Entry 1RCO (X-ray diffraction, 2.30 A resolution); this record covers chains P and V of the 16 polymer chains in the assembly.

== Chain P ==
Name: Ribulose bisphosphate carboxylase/oxygenase
Organism: Spinacia oleracea
Notes: EC 4.1.1.39
UniProtKB: P00870 (RBS1_SPIOL); residues 1-123 here correspond to UniProt positions 58-180 (UniProt number = residue number + 57)
Sequence (123 residues; row label = number of the first residue in the row):
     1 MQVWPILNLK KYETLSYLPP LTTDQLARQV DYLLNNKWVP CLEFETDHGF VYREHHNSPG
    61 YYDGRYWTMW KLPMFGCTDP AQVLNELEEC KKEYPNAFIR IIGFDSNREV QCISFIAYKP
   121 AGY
Construct notes: conflict Q2 (Lys59 in P00870), I6 (Thr63 in P00870), L7 (Gln64 in P00870), L9 (Met66 in P00870), K11 (Arg68 in P00870), E109 (Gln166 in P00870), I113 (Val170 in P00870)

== Chain V ==
Name: Ribulose bisphosphate carboxylase/oxygenase
Organism: Spinacia oleracea
Notes: EC 4.1.1.39
UniProtKB: P00875 (RBL_SPIOL); residue numbers follow UniProt; this construct covers 1-475
Sequence (475 residues; numbered 1 to 475; the number before each row is that of its first residue):
     1 MSPQTETKAS VGFKAGVKDY KLTYYTPEYE TLDTDILAAF RVSPQPGVPP EEAGAAVAAE
    61 SSTGTWTTVW TDGLTNLDRY KGRCYHIEPV AGEENQYICY VAYPLDLFEE GSVTNMFTSI
   121 VGNVFGFKAL RALRLEDLRI PVAYVKTFQG PPHGIQVERD KLNKYGRPLL GCTIKPKLGL
   181 SAKNYGRAVY ECLRGGLDFT KDDENVNSQP FMRWRDRFLF CAEALYKAQA ETGEIKGHYL
   241 NATAGTCEDM MKRAVFAREL GVPIVMHDYL TGGFTANTTL SHYCRDNGLL LHIHRAMHAV
   301 IDRQKNHGMH FRVLAKALRL SGGDHIHSGT VVGKLEGERD ITLGFVDLLR DDYTEKDRSR
   361 GIYFTQSWVS TPGVLPVASG GIHVWHMPAL TEIFGDDSVL QFGGGTLGHP WGNAPGAVAN
   421 RVALEACVQA RNEGRDLARE GNTIIREATK WSPELAAACE VWKEIKFEFP AMDTV
Not modelled in the structure: 1-8
Swiss-Prot annotation at these positions:
  - active site (Proton acceptor): K175, H294
  - binding site (substrate): T65, N123, T173, K177, E204, H294, R295, H327, K334, S379, G381, G403, G404
  - binding site (Mg(2+)): K201, D203, E204
  - site: K14 (Not N6-methylated), K334 (Transition state stabilizer)
  - modified residue: P3 (N-acetylproline), K201 (N6-carboxylysine)
Residues lining bound ligands:
  - D-xylulose-2,2-diol-1,5-bisphosphate (XDP), molecule 1: E60, T65, W66, N123
  - D-xylulose-2,2-diol-1,5-bisphosphate (XDP), molecule 2: K175, K177, D203, E204, H294, R295, H298, H327, G329, K334, L335, S379, G380, G381, Q401, F402, G403, G404

== Chain P / chain V interface ==
Residue-residue contacts (39; chain P residue first):
  E43(P) with R187(V), salt bridge
  E45(P) with K227(V), salt bridge
  H55(P) with Y226(V)
  H56(P) with E259(V), hydrogen bond (side chain-backbone); L260(V)
  P59(P) with L219(V)
  G60(P) with L219(V)
  Y61(P) with L219(V); E223(V); Y226(V)
  Y62(P) with E223(V)
  D63(P) with E223(V)
  G64(P) with E223(V), hydrogen bond (backbone-side chain)
  R65(P) with L219(V); F220(V); E223(V), salt bridge
  Y66(P) with A182(V); K183(V), hydrogen bond (side chain-backbone); G186(V), hydrogen bond (side chain-backbone); R187(V), hydrogen bond (side chain-backbone); F220(V); E223(V), hydrogen bond (backbone-side chain); A224(V), hydrophobic; K227(V), hydrogen bond (backbone-side chain)
  W67(P) with Y190(V)
  T68(P) with Y190(V); E191(V); R194(V)
  M69(P) with R187(V); E191(V), hydrogen bond (backbone-side chain)
  L72(P) with P410(V)
  I102(P) with R187(V)
  F104(P) with N184(V); R187(V)
  E109(P) with G179(V); L180(V); S181(V), hydrogen bond (side chain-backbone); N184(V)
  Q111(P) with R187(V), hydrogen bond
Also at the interface, not in a pair above, chain P (22 interface residues in all): S58, K71
Also at the interface, not in a pair above, chain V (24 interface residues in all): R215, A222, W411, G412

== Overview ==
22 residues of chain P face 24 of chain V across their interface; the contacts include 10 hydrogen bonds and 3
salt bridges. Polar pairs include E43(P)-R187(V), E45(P)-K227(V) and R65(P)-E223(V). Ligands of chain V:
D-xylulose-2,2-diol-1,5-bisphosphate.
Chain P is Ribulose bisphosphate carboxylase/oxygenase and chain V is Ribulose bisphosphate
carboxylase/oxygenase, both from Spinacia oleracea; the structure, Spinach rubisco in complex with the
inhibitor D-xylulose-2,2-diol-1,5-bisphosphate, was determined by X-ray diffraction together with 1RBO from
the same study.
